Entry 1QXT (X-ray diffraction, 2.00 A resolution); this record covers chain A.

Chain A:
Molecule: green-fluorescent protein
From: Aequorea victoria
UniProt: P42212 (GFP_AEQVI); numbering as in UniProt (aligned over 2-229)
Sequence (230 residues; row label = number of the first residue in the row; numbering starts at 0):
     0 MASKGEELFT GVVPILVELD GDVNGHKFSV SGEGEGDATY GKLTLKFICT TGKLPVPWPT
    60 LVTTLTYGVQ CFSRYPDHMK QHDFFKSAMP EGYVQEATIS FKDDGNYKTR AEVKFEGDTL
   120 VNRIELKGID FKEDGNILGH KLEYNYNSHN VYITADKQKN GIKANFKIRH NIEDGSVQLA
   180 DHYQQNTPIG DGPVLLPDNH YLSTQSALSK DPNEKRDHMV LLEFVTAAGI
Not modelled in the structure: 0-3
Construct notes: cloning artifact (1); engineered mutation Leu64 (Phe in P42212), Thr65 (Ser in P42212), Ala96 (Arg in P42212), Ser99 (Phe in P42212), Thr153 (Met in P42212), Ala163 (Val in P42212)
Curated features (UniProtKB/Swiss-Prot):
  - modified residue: Tyr66 (Z: -2,3-didehydrotyrosine)
  - mutagenesis: Ser30 (S30R: In mut1.28; shifts fluorescence lifetime from 3.03 to 2.76 ns; when associated with H-145. In mut2.2; shifts fluorescence lifetime from 3.03 to 1.94 ns; when associated with H-69 and H-145 ...), Tyr39 (Y39N: In EBFP1.2; shifts the excitation and emission spectra to shorter wavelengths and increases quantum yields compared to BFP; when associated with R-30; H-66; A-72; T-105; F-145; V-171 ...), Phe46 (F46L: In mut3.3; shifts fluorescence lifetime from 3.03 to 1.88 ns; when associated with R-30; H-69 and H-145. In R10-3 ...), Tyr66 (Y66H: In BFP; shifts the excitation and emission spectra to shorter wavelengths. In EBFP; gives rise to variants with blue fluorescence; when associated with L-64 and T-65. In Azurite ...), Val68 (V68L: In EYFP; leads to yellow fluorescence, folds faster and more efficiently at 37 degrees Celsius and has superior solubility and brightness; when associated with G-65; A-72 and Y-203 ...), Gln69 (Q69H: In P4; leads to no detectable fluorescence. In mut2.2; shifts fluorescence lifetime from 3.03 to 1.94 ns; when associated with R-30 and H-145. In mut3.3 ...), Ser72 (S72A: Increases fluorescence at warmer temperatures such as 37 degrees Celsius. In GFPmut 3; highly fluorescent mutant when excited at 488 nm; when associated with G-65. In EYFP ...), Lys79 (K79R: In Topaz; shifts the major emission and exitation peak up to 20 nm; when associated with G-65; A-72 and Y-203), Gln80 (Q80R: In Azurite; shifts the excitation and emission spectra to shorter wavelengths and increases quantum yields compared to BFP; when associated with H-66; F-145; I-150 and R-224), Asp103 (D103E: In mut1.27; shifts fluorescence lifetime from 3.03 to 2.85 ns; when associated with H-145), Asn105 (N105T: In EBFP1.2; shifts the excitation and emission spectra to shorter wavelengths and increases quantum yields compared to BFP; when associated with R-30; N-39; H-66; A-72; F-145; V-171 ...), Ile128 (I128V: In EBFP2.0; shifts the excitation and emission spectra to shorter wavelengths and increases quantum yields compared to BFP; when associated with R-30; N-39; H-66; A-72; T-105; F-145; I-150 ...), 19 further mutagenesis entries in UniProt
From the paper describing this entry:
  - conformationally variable residues (side-chain flip): Tyr66
  - contacts within the chain: Thr62-Tyr66, Tyr66-Gln94, Thr65-Gly67 (backbone contact), Thr65-Val68
  - catalytic residues: Gly67
  - catalytic residues: Thr62, Glu222 (proposed by the authors, not directly observed)

In short:
UniProt lists 31 mutagenesis sites. The paper reports catalytic residues Gly67, Thr62 and Glu222;
conformational variability at Tyr66.
Chain A is green-fluorescent protein (Aequorea victoria); the structure, Crystal structure of precyclized
intermediate for the green fluorescent protein R96A variant (A), was determined by X-ray diffraction together
with 1QYF, 1QYO, 1QYQ and 1QY3 from the same study.
